Entry 8PNZ (X-ray diffraction, 2.51 A resolution); this record covers chain A.

Chain A:
Name: Epidermal growth factor receptor
From: Homo sapiens
Notes: EC 2.7.10.1
UniProt: P00533 (EGFR_HUMAN); residue numbers follow UniProt; this construct covers 695-1022
Sequence (329 residues; numbered 694 to 1022; the number before each row is that of its first residue):
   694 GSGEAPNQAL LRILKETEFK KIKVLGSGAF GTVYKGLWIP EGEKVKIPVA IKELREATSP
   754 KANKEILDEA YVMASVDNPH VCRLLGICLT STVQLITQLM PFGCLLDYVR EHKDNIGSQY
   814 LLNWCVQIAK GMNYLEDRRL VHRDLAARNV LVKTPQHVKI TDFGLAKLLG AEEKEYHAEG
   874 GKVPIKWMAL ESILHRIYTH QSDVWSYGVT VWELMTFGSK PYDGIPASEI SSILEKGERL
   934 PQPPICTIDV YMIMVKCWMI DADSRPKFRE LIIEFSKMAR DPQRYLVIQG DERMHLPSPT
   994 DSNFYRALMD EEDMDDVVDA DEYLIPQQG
Unresolved in the structure: 694, 748-749, 991-1001, 1019-1022
Glycans and other covalent adducts: EGFR (2I0) linked to Cys797
Construct notes: expression tag (694)
Ligand contacts: EGFR (2I0; 1-[(3S)-3-[4-(6,7-dimethoxyquinazolin-4-yl)-3-(3-methoxyphenyl)pyrazol-1-yl]pyrrolidin-1-yl]propan-1-one): Leu718, Gly719, Phe723, Val726, Ala743, Ile744, Lys745, Glu762, Met766, Leu777, Leu788, Thr790, Gln791, Leu792, Met793, Pro794, Gly796, Asp800, Arg841, Leu844
Curated features (UniProtKB/Swiss-Prot):
  - active site: Asp837 (Proton acceptor)
  - binding site (ATP): Leu718 to Val726, Lys745, Thr790, Gln791, Asp855
  - site: Tyr1016 (Important for interaction with PIK3C2B)
  - modified residue: Ser695 (Phosphoserine), Lys745 (N6-(2-hydroxyisobutyryl)lysine), Tyr869 (Phosphotyrosine), Ser991 (Phosphoserine), Ser995 (Phosphoserine), Tyr998 (Phosphotyrosine), Tyr1016 (Phosphotyrosine)
  - cross-link (Glycyl lysine isopeptide (Lys-Gly)): Lys716 (interchain with G-Cter in ubiquitin), Lys737 (interchain with G-Cter in ubiquitin), Lys754 (interchain with G-Cter in ubiquitin), Lys757 (interchain with G-Cter in ubiquitin), Lys867 (interchain with G-Cter in ubiquitin), Lys929 (interchain with G-Cter in ubiquitin), Lys960 (interchain with G-Cter in ubiquitin), Lys970 (interchain with G-Cter in ubiquitin)

Overview:
Covalently linked EGFR: at Cys797. From UniProt: active-site residue Asp837 and 13 ATP-binding residues.
Chain A is Epidermal growth factor receptor (Homo sapiens); the structure, Discovery and Optimisation of
Potent, Efficacious and Selective Inhibitors Targeting EGFR Exon20 Insertion Mutations. Compound 16 ..., was
determined by X-ray diffraction, deposited together with 8PO0, 8PO1, 8PO2, 8PO3 and 8PO4.
